Entry 7NAD (electron microscopy, 3.04 A resolution); this record covers chains 1 and g of the 26 polymer chains in the assembly.

# Chain 1
Molecule: 25S rRNA
Source organism: Saccharomyces cerevisiae BY4741
Sequence (697 nucleotides; row label = number of the first residue in the row; note: 1856 numbers in that range are skipped by the numbering (no residue carries them; nothing is unmodelled there)):
   820 AUGCCUGAAU AGGGUGAAGC CAGAGGAAAC UCUGGUGGAG GCUCG
   893 CGAAUUUGGG UAU
  1446 AGUAGCAAAU AUUCAAAUGA GAACUUUGAA GACUGAAGUG GGGAAAGGUU CCACGUCAAC
  1506 AGCAGUUGGA CGUGGGUUAG UCGAUCCUAA GAGAUG
  1552 GUUUCAAAGG CCUGA
  1574 CAGGCCACCA UCGAAAGGGA AUCCGGUUAA GAUUCCGGAA CCUGGAUAUG GAUUCUUCAC
  1634 GGUAACGUAA CUGAAUGUGG AGACGUCGGC GCGAGCCCUG GGAGGAGUUA UCUUUUCUUC
  1694 UUAACAGCUU AUCACCCCGG AAUUGGUUUA UCCGGAGAUG GGGUCUUAUG GCUGGAAGAG
  1754 GCCAGCACCU UUGCUGGCUC CGGUGCGCUU GUGACGGCCC GUGAAAAUCC ACAGGAAGGA
  1814 AUAGUUUUCA UGCCAGGUCG UACUG
  1853 UCUCCAAGGU GAACAGCCUC UAGUUGAUAG AA
  1892 GAUAAGGGAA GUCGG
  1916 UCCGUAACUU CGGGAUAAGG AUUGGCUCUA AGGGUCGGGU AGUGAGGGCC UUGGUCA
  2050 CGGCCUUGG
  2080 CUUGCUACAA UUAACGAUCA ACUUAGAACU GGUACGGACA AGGGGAAUCU GACUG
  2318 UUAACGAGAU UCCCACUGUC CCUAUCUACU AUCUAGCGA
  3061 GGCUGUCUGA UCAGGCAUUG C
  3333 GUAAGCAGUA GAGUAGCC
  3356 GUUACGAUCU GCUGAGA

# Chain g
Name: 60S ribosomal protein L34-A
Source organism: Saccharomyces cerevisiae BY4741
UniProtKB: P87262 (RL34A_YEAST); numbering as in UniProt (aligned over 1-121)
Chain sequence (121 residues; each row starts with the number of its first residue):
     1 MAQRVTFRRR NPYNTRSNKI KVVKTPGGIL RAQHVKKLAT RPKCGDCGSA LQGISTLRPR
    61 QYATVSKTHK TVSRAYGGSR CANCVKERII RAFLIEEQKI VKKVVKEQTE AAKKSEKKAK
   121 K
Disordered / not traced: 1, 114-121
Bound ions: Zn2+: Cys44, Cys47, Cys81, Cys84

# Interface between chain 1 and chain g
Contacting residue pairs (136; chain 1 residue first):
  G826(1) - Thr15(g)  sugar contact
  G826(1) - Arg16(g)  salt bridge to the phosphate
  A827(1) - Asn14(g)  sugar contact
  A1481(1) - Ala2(g)  base contact
  A1481(1) - Arg4(g)  hydrogen bond to the base
  G1483(1) - Arg4(g)  hydrogen bond to the base
  G1485(1) - Arg4(g)  hydrogen bond to the base
  G1486(1) - Thr6(g)  base contact
  G1487(1) - Thr6(g)  sugar contact
  G1487(1) - Pro12(g)  base contact
  G1488(1) - Arg10(g)  hydrogen bond to the sugar
  G1488(1) - Pro12(g)  sugar contact
  G1488(1) - Tyr13(g)  hydrogen bond to the base
  A1489(1) - Arg10(g)  salt bridge to the phosphate
  A1489(1) - Pro12(g)  sugar contact
  A1489(1) - Tyr13(g)  sugar contact
  A1490(1) - Arg10(g)  salt bridge to the phosphate
  C1527(1) - Arg9(g)  sugar contact
  G1528(1) - Arg10(g)  sugar contact
  A1588(1) - Arg10(g)  hydrogen bond to the sugar
  A1589(1) - Arg10(g)  phosphate contact
  A1589(1) - Asn11(g)  sugar contact
  A1589(1) - Pro12(g)  phosphate contact
  A1589(1) - Tyr13(g)  stacking on the base
  A1589(1) - Thr15(g)  phosphate contact
  G1590(1) - Asn11(g)  hydrogen bond to the phosphate
  G1590(1) - Thr15(g)  phosphate contact
  G1590(1) - Arg16(g)  hydrogen bond to the phosphate
  G1590(1) - Ser17(g)  phosphate contact
  G1591(1) - Arg16(g)  salt bridge to the phosphate
  G1591(1) - Ser17(g)  hydrogen bond to the phosphate
  G1591(1) - Lys37(g)  salt bridge to the phosphate
  G1592(1) - Lys37(g)  salt bridge to the phosphate
  G1592(1) - Arg58(g)  salt bridge to the phosphate
  A1593(1) - Arg60(g)  salt bridge to the phosphate
  A1594(1) - Lys36(g)  phosphate contact
  U1595(1) - Lys36(g)  salt bridge to the phosphate
  C1597(1) - Arg8(g)  salt bridge to the phosphate
  C1597(1) - Thr25(g)  phosphate contact
  C1597(1) - Pro26(g)  sugar contact
  C1597(1) - Arg31(g)  salt bridge to the phosphate
  G1598(1) - Thr25(g)  hydrogen bond to the phosphate
  G1598(1) - Gly27(g)  hydrogen bond to the phosphate
  G1598(1) - Arg31(g)  salt bridge to the phosphate
  U1606(1) - Arg8(g)  hydrogen bond to the sugar
  U1606(1) - Arg9(g)  hydrogen bond to the base
  U1606(1) - His34(g)  base contact
  U1616(1) - Thr64(g)  phosphate contact
  C1633(1) - Ser73(g)  base contact
  A1638(1) - Gln52(g)  hydrogen bond to the sugar
  A1638(1) - Arg74(g)  salt bridge to the phosphate
  A1638(1) - Ala82(g)  sugar contact
  C1639(1) - Gln52(g)  phosphate contact
  C1639(1) - Gly53(g)  phosphate contact
  C1639(1) - Val72(g)  base contact
  C1639(1) - Ser73(g)  base contact
  C1639(1) - Arg74(g)  salt bridge to the phosphate
  C1639(1) - Ala82(g)  phosphate contact
  G1640(1) - Gly53(g)  phosphate contact
  G1640(1) - Ser73(g)  hydrogen bond to the base
  U1641(1) - Ser73(g)  hydrogen bond to the base
  A1643(1) - Ser66(g)  phosphate contact
  A1643(1) - Thr68(g)  hydrogen bond to the phosphate
  C1644(1) - Thr68(g)  base contact
  U1651(1) - Arg80(g)  sugar contact
  G1652(1) - Gly45(g)  sugar contact
  G1652(1) - Arg80(g)  sugar contact
  G1653(1) - Pro42(g)  sugar contact
  G1653(1) - Lys43(g)  hydrogen bond to the sugar
  A1654(1) - Thr40(g)  hydrogen bond to the phosphate
  A1654(1) - Lys43(g)  phosphate contact
  A1654(1) - Pro59(g)  base contact
  G1655(1) - Thr40(g)  hydrogen bond to the phosphate
  A1656(1) - Arg16(g)  salt bridge to the phosphate
  A1656(1) - Lys37(g)  salt bridge to the phosphate
  G1668(1) - Val22(g)  sugar contact
  G1668(1) - Leu30(g)  phosphate contact
  C1669(1) - Ala2(g)  hydrogen bond to the phosphate
  C1669(1) - Lys24(g)  salt bridge to the phosphate
  C1669(1) - Leu30(g)  sugar contact
  C1670(1) - Ala2(g)  phosphate contact
  U1694(1) - Lys24(g)  phosphate contact
  U1694(1) - Thr25(g)  hydrogen bond to the sugar
  U1694(1) - Pro26(g)  base contact
  U1695(1) - Lys24(g)  sugar contact
  U1695(1) - Pro26(g)  base contact
  A1696(1) - Lys24(g)  sugar contact
  A1696(1) - Pro26(g)  base contact
  A1696(1) - Gln33(g)  hydrogen bond to the sugar
  C1708(1) - Gln52(g)  sugar contact
  C1708(1) - Asn83(g)  phosphate contact
  C1709(1) - Asn83(g)  phosphate contact
  U1737(1) - Gln52(g)  hydrogen bond to the base
  C1738(1) - Gln52(g)  hydrogen bond to the sugar
  C1738(1) - Gly53(g)  hydrogen bond to the sugar
  U1739(1) - Arg41(g)  hydrogen bond to the base
  U1739(1) - Ile54(g)  sugar contact
  U1739(1) - Thr56(g)  hydrogen bond to the sugar
  U1740(1) - Ser55(g)  phosphate contact
  U1740(1) - Thr56(g)  hydrogen bond to the phosphate
  A1752(1) - Pro26(g)  base contact
  G1753(1) - Gly27(g)  hydrogen bond to the sugar
  G1784(1) - Lys19(g)  salt bridge to the phosphate
  U1785(1) - Leu38(g)  sugar contact
  U1801(1) - Arg60(g)  hydrogen bond to the sugar
  C1802(1) - Pro59(g)  hydrogen bond to the sugar
  C1802(1) - Arg60(g)  sugar contact
  C1802(1) - Ala63(g)  phosphate contact
  C1803(1) - Tyr62(g)  sugar contact
  C1803(1) - Ala63(g)  phosphate contact
  C1803(1) - Lys70(g)  sugar contact
  A1804(1) - Lys70(g)  sugar contact
  A1804(1) - Thr71(g)  phosphate contact
  A1804(1) - Gly78(g)  hydrogen bond to the sugar
  C1805(1) - Lys67(g)  salt bridge to the phosphate
  C1805(1) - Thr71(g)  phosphate contact
  C1805(1) - Tyr76(g)  hydrogen bond to the phosphate
  C1805(1) - Gly77(g)  sugar contact
  C1805(1) - Ser79(g)  sugar contact
  A1806(1) - Ala75(g)  phosphate contact
  A1806(1) - Tyr76(g)  hydrogen bond to the phosphate
  U1821(1) - Val65(g)  base contact
  U1821(1) - Ser66(g)  phosphate contact
  U1821(1) - Lys67(g)  hydrogen bond to the sugar
  U1821(1) - Lys70(g)  base contact
  C1822(1) - Ser66(g)  sugar contact
  C1854(1) - Tyr13(g)  hydrogen bond to the base
  U1855(1) - Pro12(g)  hydrogen bond to the sugar
  U1855(1) - Tyr13(g)  sugar contact
  C1856(1) - Thr6(g)  hydrogen bond to the base
  C1856(1) - Phe7(g)  sugar contact
  C1856(1) - Pro12(g)  sugar contact
  C1857(1) - Arg4(g)  base contact
  C1857(1) - Val5(g)  hydrogen bond to the sugar
  A1858(1) - Arg4(g)  hydrogen bond to the base
  A1859(1) - Ala2(g)  sugar contact
Interface residues without a listed pair, chain 1 (80 interface residues in all): A828, C1596, G1634, G1646, A1667, A1697, C1698, A1707, A1741, A1749, A1750, U1783, U1873
Interface residues without a listed pair, chain g (65 interface residues in all): Ile20, Gly28, Ile29, Cys44

# Summary
80 residues of chain 1 and 65 residues of chain g are in contact; the contacts include 41 hydrogen bonds, 19
salt bridges and 1 aromatic stacking contact. Polar contacts include A1481(1)-Arg4(g), G1483(1)-Arg4(g) and
G1485(1)-Arg4(g). Cys44(g), Cys47(g), Cys81(g) and Cys84(g) coordinate Zn2+.
Chain 1 is 25S rRNA and chain g is 60S ribosomal protein L34-A, both from Saccharomyces cerevisiae BY4741; the
structure, State E2 nucleolar 60S ribosomal biogenesis intermediate - Spb4 local refinement model, was
determined by electron microscopy together with 7R72 and 7U0H from the same study.
